PDB entry 7T20 | electron microscopy, 4.70 A resolution (low resolution: residue-level contacts below are approximate; hydrogen-bond / salt-bridge calls are withheld) | chains B and C of the 7 polymer chains in the assembly

[Chain B (and C)]
Name: Replicative DNA helicase
From: Escherichia coli K-12
Notes: EC 3.6.4.12; chain C of this document is another copy of the same molecule, construct and numbering; everything in this record applies to it too
Reference sequence: P0ACB0 (DNAB_ECOLI); residues 1-471 here = UniProt positions 1-471
Amino-acid sequence (471 residues; numbered 1 to 471; the number before each row is that of its first residue):
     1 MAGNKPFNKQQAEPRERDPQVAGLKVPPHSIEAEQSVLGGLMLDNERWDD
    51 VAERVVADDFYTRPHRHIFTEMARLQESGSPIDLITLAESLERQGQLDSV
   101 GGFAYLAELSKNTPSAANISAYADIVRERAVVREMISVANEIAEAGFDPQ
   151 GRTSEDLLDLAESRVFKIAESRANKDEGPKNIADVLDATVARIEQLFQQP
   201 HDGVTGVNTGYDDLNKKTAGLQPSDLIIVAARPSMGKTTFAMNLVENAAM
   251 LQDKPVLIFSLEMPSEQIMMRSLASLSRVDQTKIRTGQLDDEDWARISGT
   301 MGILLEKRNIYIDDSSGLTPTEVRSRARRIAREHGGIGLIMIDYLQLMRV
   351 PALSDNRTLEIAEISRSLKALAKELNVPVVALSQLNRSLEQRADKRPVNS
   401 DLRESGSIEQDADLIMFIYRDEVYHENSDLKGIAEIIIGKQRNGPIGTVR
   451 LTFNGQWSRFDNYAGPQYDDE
Disordered / not traced: 1-24 (chain C: 1-24, 465-471)
Ligand contacts: AMP-PNP (ANP; phosphoaminophosphonic acid-adenylate ester): Q410, K440, Q441, R442, N443, G444, P445
Curated features (UniProtKB/Swiss-Prot):
  - binding site (ATP): S234, K237, T238, R442
  - mutagenesis: P81 (P81H: About 100-fold increased survival following 3000 Gy ionizing radiation), A130 (A130V: In dnaB8, dnaB43, dnaB454; temperature sensitive, no DNA replication at 42 degrees Celsius in vivo, in vitro decreased helicase activity at 30, at 42 degrees Celius almost no helicase, no ...), M242 (M242I: In dnaB70; temperature sensitive, no DNA replication at 42 degrees Celsius in vivo, in vitro 25% helicase activity at 30, further decreased helicase at 42 degrees Celius, low ATPase activity ...), G299 (G299D: In dnaB252; temperature sensitive, no DNA replication at 42 degrees Celsius in vivo, in vitro no change in pRNA synthesis, 5'-3' helicase activity or ATPase at either temperature)

[Chain B / chain C interface]
Pairs across the interface (91):
  K25(B) - F147(C)
  V26(B) - F147(C)
  E128(B) - S154(C)
  V132(B) - G146(C)
  M135(B) - L157(C)
  M135(B) - L158(C)
  I136(B) - G146(C)
  I136(B) - F147(C)
  G146(B) - V132(C)
  G146(B) - I136(C)
  F147(B) - K25(C)
  F147(B) - V26(C)
  F147(B) - I136(C)
  T153(B) - E128(C)
  S154(B) - E128(C)
  S154(B) - R172(C)
  L157(B) - M135(C)
  L158(B) - M135(C)
  L158(B) - I168(C)
  E162(B) - V165(C)
  V165(B) - E162(C)
  F166(B) - R329(C)
  F166(B) - R332(C)
  F166(B) - E333(C)
  I168(B) - L158(C)
  A169(B) - E162(C)
  E170(B) - E333(C)
  R172(B) - S154(C)
  R172(B) - E155(C)
  R172(B) - L158(C)
  K175(B) - Y311(C)
  K175(B) - R329(C)
  P179(B) - I312(C)
  P179(B) - D313(C)
  P179(B) - R329(C)
  K180(B) - L257(C)
  K180(B) - Y311(C)
  K180(B) - I312(C)
  K180(B) - D313(C)
  K180(B) - R326(C)
  K180(B) - R329(C)
  K180(B) - I330(C)
  N181(B) - I310(C)
  N181(B) - Y311(C)
  N181(B) - I312(C)
  I182(B) - L304(C)
  I182(B) - R308(C)
  I182(B) - I310(C)
  V185(B) - S265(C)
  V185(B) - M269(C)
  L186(B) - M269(C)
  L186(B) - M301(C)
  L186(B) - L304(C)
  L186(B) - L305(C)
  A188(B) - E266(C)
  T189(B) - E266(C)
  T189(B) - M269(C)
  R192(B) - E266(C)
  I193(B) - W294(C)
  E194(B) - W294(C)
  L196(B) - R285(C)
  F197(B) - G287(C)
  F197(B) - L289(C)
  F197(B) - W294(C)
  H201(B) - T286(C)
  G203(B) - Q288(C)
  K217(B) - R285(C)
  R366(B) - R349(C)
  K373(B) - L261(C)
  K373(B) - E262(C)
  S400(B) - R387(C)
  S400(B) - E390(C)
  S405(B) - R387(C)
  G406(B) - R387(C)
  G406(B) - R403(C)
  E409(B) - R232(C)
  E409(B) - P233(C)
  Q410(B) - E262(C)
  Q410(B) - Y344(C)
  Q410(B) - Q346(C)
  Q410(B) - Q384(C)
  Q410(B) - R403(C)
  Q441(B) - R285(C)
  R442(B) - E262(C)
  R442(B) - M263(C)
  R442(B) - R271(C)
  N443(B) - Q267(C)
  N443(B) - R271(C)
  N443(B) - Q281(C)
  N443(B) - R285(C)
  E471(B) - E426(C)
Interface residues without a listed pair, chain B (60 interface residues in all): P28, V131, A139, I142, A143, R152, N174, A183, V190, D411, K440, G444, P445
Interface residues without a listed pair, chain C (70 interface residues in all): P27, P28, V131, A139, I142, A143, T153, A169, S234, M270, L273, T282, I284, D314, L347

[Overview]
Chain B and chain C form an interface of 60 and 70 residues respectively. Chain B binds AMP-PNP. From UniProt:
4 ATP-binding residues and 4 mutagenesis sites on chain B.
Both chains are Replicative DNA helicase (Escherichia coli K-12). Entry 7T20 (E. coli DnaB bound to ssDNA and
AMPPNP) was determined by electron microscopy.
